PDB entry 4AHP | X-ray diffraction, 2.10 A resolution | chains A and C of the 4 polymer chains in the assembly

[Chain A (and C)]
Name: N-acetylneuraminate lyase
Source organism: Staphylococcus aureus SUBSP. aureus nctc 8325
Notes: EC 4.1.3.3; chain C of this document is another copy of the same molecule, construct and numbering; everything in this record applies to it too
Reference sequence: Q2G160 (NANA_STAA8); residue numbers follow UniProt; this construct covers 2-293
Chain sequence (298 residues; numbered -4 to 293; the number before each row is that of its first residue; numbers below 1 keep their minus sign (His-4 is residue -4)):
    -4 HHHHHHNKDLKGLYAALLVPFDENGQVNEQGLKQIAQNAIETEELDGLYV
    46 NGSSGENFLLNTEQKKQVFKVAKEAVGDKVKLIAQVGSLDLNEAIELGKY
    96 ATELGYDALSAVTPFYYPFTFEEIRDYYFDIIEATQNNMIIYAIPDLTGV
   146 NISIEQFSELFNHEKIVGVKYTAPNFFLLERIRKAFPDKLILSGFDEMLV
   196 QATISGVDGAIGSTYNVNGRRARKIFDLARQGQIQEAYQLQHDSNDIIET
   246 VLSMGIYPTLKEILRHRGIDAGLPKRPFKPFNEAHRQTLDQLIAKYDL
Not modelled in the structure: -4 to 0, 138-146 (chain C: 139-146)
Sequence notes: expression tag (-4 to 1)
Curated features (UniProtKB/Swiss-Prot):
  - active site: Tyr137 (Proton donor), Lys165 (Schiff-base intermediate with substrate)
  - binding site (aceneuramate): Ser48, Ser49, Gly189, Asp191, Glu192, Ser208, Tyr252
  - mutagenesis: Lys165 (K165C: 3125-fold decrease in catalytic activity, and 3-fold increase in substrate affinity), Glu192 (E192N: Increases reaction with fluoropyruvate and the alternative substrate (2R,3S)-2,3-dihydroxy-4-oxo-N,N-dipropylbutanamide (DHOB))
Reported in the primary citation:
  - catalytic residues: Lys165 (citing earlier work)
  - mutagenesis - K165C (720-fold): decreased catalytic activity on Neu5Ac

[How chain A and chain C interact]
Pairs across the interface (47; chain A residue first):
  Pro169(A) - Pro169(C)
  Phe171(A) - Phe171(C)  hydrophobic
  Phe171(A) - Met193(C)  hydrophobic
  Phe172(A) - Glu192(C)
  Phe172(A) - Met193(C)
  Phe172(A) - Asn240(C)
  Glu175(A) - Tyr233(C)
  Glu175(A) - His237(C)  salt bridge
  Glu175(A) - Asn240(C)  hydrogen bond
  Arg176(A) - His237(C)  hydrogen bond (side chain-backbone)
  Arg176(A) - Asn240(C)
  Arg176(A) - Asp241(C)  salt bridge
  Arg176(A) - Glu244(C)  salt bridge
  Arg178(A) - Tyr233(C)
  Lys179(A) - His237(C)
  Lys179(A) - Asp241(C)  salt bridge
  Glu192(A) - Phe172(C)
  Met193(A) - Phe171(C)  hydrophobic
  Met193(A) - Phe172(C)
  Gln196(A) - Phe171(C)
  Gln196(A) - Ile199(C)
  Gln196(A) - Ser200(C)  hydrogen bond
  Ile199(A) - Val195(C)  hydrophobic
  Ile199(A) - Gln196(C)
  Ile199(A) - Ile199(C)  hydrophobic
  Ile199(A) - Ile229(C)  hydrophobic
  Ile199(A) - Tyr233(C)
  Ser200(A) - Gln196(C)  hydrogen bond
  Ser200(A) - Tyr233(C)  hydrogen bond (backbone-side chain)
  Gly201(A) - Tyr233(C)
  Ala224(A) - Ile229(C)
  Gly227(A) - Gly227(C)
  Ile229(A) - Ile199(C)  hydrophobic
  Ile229(A) - Ala224(C)
  Tyr233(A) - Glu175(C)
  Tyr233(A) - Arg178(C)
  Tyr233(A) - Ile199(C)
  Tyr233(A) - Ser200(C)  hydrogen bond (side chain-backbone)
  His237(A) - Glu175(C)  salt bridge
  His237(A) - Arg176(C)  hydrogen bond (backbone-side chain)
  His237(A) - Lys179(C)
  Asn240(A) - Phe172(C)
  Asn240(A) - Glu175(C)  hydrogen bond
  Asn240(A) - Arg176(C)
  Asp241(A) - Arg176(C)  salt bridge
  Asp241(A) - Lys179(C)  salt bridge
  Glu244(A) - Arg176(C)  salt bridge
Also at the interface, not in a pair above, chain A (25 interface residues in all): Val195, Arg225, Gln236, Leu247
Also at the interface, not in a pair above, chain C (26 interface residues in all): Leu174, Gly201, Arg225, Gln230, Leu247

[In short]
25 residues of chain A and 26 residues of chain C are in contact, with 8 hydrogen bonds and 8 salt bridges.
Polar pairs include Glu175(A)-His237(C), Arg176(A)-Asp241(C) and Arg176(A)-Glu244(C). The paper reports the
catalytic residue Lys165(A); K165C of chain A reduces catalytic activity on Neu5Ac.
Chain A and chain C are both N-acetylneuraminate lyase (Staphylococcus aureus SUBSP. aureus nctc 8325); the
structure, Crystal Structure of Wild Type N-acetylneuraminic acid lyase from Staphylococcus aureus, was
determined by X-ray diffraction, deposited together with 4AH7, 4AHO, 4AHQ and 4AMA.
